3WNM - chain A; structure by X-ray diffraction, 2.25 A resolution.

Chain A:
Protein: Cycloisomaltooligosaccharide glucanotransferase
From: Bacillus circulans
Notes: EC 2.4.1.248
UniProt: P94286 (CTA1_BACCI); residue numbers follow UniProt; this construct covers 39-738
Chain sequence (710 residues; each row starts with the number of its first residue):
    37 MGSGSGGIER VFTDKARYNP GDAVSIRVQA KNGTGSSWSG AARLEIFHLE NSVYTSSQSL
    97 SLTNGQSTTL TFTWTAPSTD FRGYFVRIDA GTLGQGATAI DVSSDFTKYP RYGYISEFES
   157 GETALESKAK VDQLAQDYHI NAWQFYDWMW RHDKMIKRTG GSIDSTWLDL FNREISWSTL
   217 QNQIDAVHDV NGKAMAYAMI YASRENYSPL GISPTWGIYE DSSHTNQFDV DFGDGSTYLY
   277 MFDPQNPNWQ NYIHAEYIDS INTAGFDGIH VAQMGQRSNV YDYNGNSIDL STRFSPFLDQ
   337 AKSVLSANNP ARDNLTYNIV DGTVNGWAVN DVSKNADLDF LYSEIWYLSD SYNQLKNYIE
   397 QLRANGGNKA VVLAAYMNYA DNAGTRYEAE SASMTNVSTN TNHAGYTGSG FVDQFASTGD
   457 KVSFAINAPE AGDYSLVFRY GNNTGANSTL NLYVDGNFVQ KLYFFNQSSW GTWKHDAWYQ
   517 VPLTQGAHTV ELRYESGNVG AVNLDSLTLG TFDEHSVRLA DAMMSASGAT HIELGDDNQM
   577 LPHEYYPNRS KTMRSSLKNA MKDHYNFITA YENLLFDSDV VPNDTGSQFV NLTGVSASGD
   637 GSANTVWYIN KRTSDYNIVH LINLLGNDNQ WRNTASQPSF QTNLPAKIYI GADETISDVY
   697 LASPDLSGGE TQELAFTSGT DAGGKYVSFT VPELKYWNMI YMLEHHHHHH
Disordered / not traced: 37-40, 742-746
Differences from the reference sequence: expression tag (37-38, 739-746); engineered mutation Ala308 (Asp in P94286)
Ion coordination: Ca2+: Glu424, Glu426, Thr443, Gly446, Asp541; Na+: Asp664, Gln666, Asn669
From the paper describing this entry:
  - binding site for alpha-D-glucopyranose: Met310, Arg313, Glu580
  - mutagenesis - Y515A, Y515G: decreased catalytic activity

Overview:
Glu424, Glu426, Thr443, Gly446 and Asp541 coordinate Ca2+. Asp664, Gln666 and Asn669 coordinate Na+. The paper
reports a binding site for alpha-D-glucopyranose at Met310, Arg313 and Glu580; Y515A and Y515G reduce
catalytic activity.
Chain A is Cycloisomaltooligosaccharide glucanotransferase (Bacillus circulans); the structure, D308A mutant
of Bacillus circulans T-3040 cycloisomaltooligosaccharide glucanotransferase complexed with isomaltoheptaose,
was determined by X-ray diffraction (same publication as 3WNK, 3WNL and 3WNN).
